PDB entry 9IP2 | electron microscopy, 2.70 A resolution | chains D and E of the 5 polymer chains in the assembly

== Chain D (and E) ==
Protein: Maltose/maltodextrin-binding periplasmic protein, Polymerase cofactor VP35
Source organism: Escherichia coli K-12
Notes: chain E of this document is another copy of the same molecule, construct and numbering; everything in this record applies to it too
UniProtKB: chimeric construct of P0AEX9, P35259: residues -383 to -20 from P0AEX9 (MALE_ECOLI) positions 29-392 (UniProt number = residue number + 412); residues 1-329 from P35259 positions 1-329 (same numbers)
Chain sequence (727 residues; each row starts with the number of its first residue; numbers below 1 keep their minus sign (Met-397 is residue -397)):
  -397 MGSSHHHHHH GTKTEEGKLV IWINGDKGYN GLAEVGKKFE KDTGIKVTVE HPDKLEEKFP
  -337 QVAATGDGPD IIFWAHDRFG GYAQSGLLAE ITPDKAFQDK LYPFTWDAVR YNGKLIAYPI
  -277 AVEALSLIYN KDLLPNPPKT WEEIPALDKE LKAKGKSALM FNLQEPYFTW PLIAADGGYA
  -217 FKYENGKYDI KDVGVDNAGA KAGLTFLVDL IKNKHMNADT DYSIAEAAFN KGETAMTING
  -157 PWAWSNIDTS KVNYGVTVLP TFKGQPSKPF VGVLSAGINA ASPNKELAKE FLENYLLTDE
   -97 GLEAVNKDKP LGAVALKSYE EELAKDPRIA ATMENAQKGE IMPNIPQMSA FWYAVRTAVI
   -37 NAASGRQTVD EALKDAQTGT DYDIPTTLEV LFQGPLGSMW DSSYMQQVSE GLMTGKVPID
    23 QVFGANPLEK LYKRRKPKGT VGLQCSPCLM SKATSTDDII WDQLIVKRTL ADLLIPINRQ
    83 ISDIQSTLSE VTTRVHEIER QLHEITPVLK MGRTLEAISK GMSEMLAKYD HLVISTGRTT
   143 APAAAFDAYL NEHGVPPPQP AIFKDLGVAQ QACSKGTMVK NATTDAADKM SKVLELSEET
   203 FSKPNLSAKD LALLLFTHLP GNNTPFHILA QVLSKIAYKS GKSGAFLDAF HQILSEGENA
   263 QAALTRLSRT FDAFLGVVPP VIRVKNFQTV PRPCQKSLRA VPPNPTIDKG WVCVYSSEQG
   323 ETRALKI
Unresolved in the structure: -397 to 106, 139-329 (chain E: -397 to 109, 136-329)
Differences from the reference sequence: initiating methionine (-397); expression tag (-396 to -384); linker (-19 to 0); conflict Cys296 (Ser in P35259)

== How chain D and chain E interact ==
Contacting residue pairs - 15 pairs, chain D then chain E:
  Met113(D) - Val110(E)
  Met113(D) - Gly114(E)
  Met113(D) - Leu117(E)  hydrophobic
  Leu117(D) - Leu117(E)  hydrophobic
  Gly123(D) - Met124(E)
  Gly123(D) - Leu128(E)
  Met124(D) - Met124(E)
  Glu126(D) - Leu128(E)
  Met127(D) - Met127(E)  hydrophobic
  Met127(D) - Leu128(E)  hydrophobic
  Lys130(D) - Tyr131(E)
  Lys130(D) - Asp132(E)  salt bridge
  Lys130(D) - Val135(E)
  Leu134(D) - Tyr131(E)  hydrophobic
  Leu134(D) - Leu134(E)  hydrophobic
Also at the interface, not in a pair above, chain D (13 interface residues in all): Pro109, Val110, Lys112, Thr116, Ile120
Also at the interface, not in a pair above, chain E (15 interface residues in all): Leu111, Met113, Glu118, Ile120, Ser121

== Overview ==
13 residues of chain D face 15 of chain E across their interface, with 1 salt bridge. The salt-bridged pair is
Lys130(D)-Asp132(E).
Both chains are Maltose/maltodextrin-binding periplasmic protein, Polymerase cofactor VP35 (Escherichia coli
K-12). Entry 9IP2 (Cryo-EM structure of the RNA-dependent RNA polymerase complex from Marburg virus) was
determined by electron microscopy (same publication as 9IP3 and 9IP4).
